PDB entry 8XHA | X-ray diffraction, 2.27 A resolution | chains A and B

== Chain A (and B) ==
Protein: 8-amino-7-oxononanoate synthase
Organism: Streptomyces albogriseolus 1-36
Notes: EC 2.3.1.47; chain B of this document is another copy of the same molecule, construct and numbering; everything in this record applies to it too
UniProtKB: A0A6B9KSL0 (A0A6B9KSL0_STRAO); residue numbers follow UniProt; this construct covers 11-405
Chain sequence (401 residues; each row starts with the number of its first residue):
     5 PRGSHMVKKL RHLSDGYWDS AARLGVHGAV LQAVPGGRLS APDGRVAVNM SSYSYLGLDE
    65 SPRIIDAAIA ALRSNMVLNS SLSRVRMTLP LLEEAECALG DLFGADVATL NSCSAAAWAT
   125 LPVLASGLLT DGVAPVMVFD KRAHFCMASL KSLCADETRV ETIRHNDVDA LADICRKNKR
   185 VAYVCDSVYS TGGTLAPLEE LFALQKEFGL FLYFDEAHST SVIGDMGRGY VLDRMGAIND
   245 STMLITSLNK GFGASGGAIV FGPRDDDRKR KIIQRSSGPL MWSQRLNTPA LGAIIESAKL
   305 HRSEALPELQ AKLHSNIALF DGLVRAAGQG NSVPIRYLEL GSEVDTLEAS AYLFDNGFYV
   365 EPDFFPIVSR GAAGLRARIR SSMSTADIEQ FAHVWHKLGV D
Differences from the reference sequence: expression tag (5-9); initiating methionine (10)
Small-molecule neighbours:
  - PGU (N-({3-hydroxy-2-methyl-5-[(phosphonooxy)methyl]pyridin-4-yl}methyl)-L-glutamic acid): Tyr-57, Ser-116, Cys-117, Ser-118, His-148, Cys-150, Asp-190, Ser-194, Asp-219, Ala-221, His-222, Ser-251, Asn-253, Lys-254, Gly-260, Glu-365, Arg-380, Arg-382
  - pyridoxal phosphate (PLP): Trp-286, Ser-287, Gln-288

== How chain A and chain B interact ==
Residue-residue contacts (183):
  Arg-6(A) / Ala-129(B)
  Arg-6(A) / Ser-130(B)  hydrogen bond (side chain-backbone)
  Arg-6(A) / Ala-138(B)
  Arg-6(A) / Glu-161(B)  salt bridge
  Arg-15(A) / Leu-132(B)
  Asp-19(A) / Arg-279(B)
  Trp-22(A) / Val-89(B)  hydrophobic
  Trp-22(A) / Arg-279(B)
  Trp-22(A) / Met-285(B)  hydrophobic
  Asp-23(A) / Arg-279(B)  salt bridge
  Val-30(A) / Arg-90(B)
  His-31(A) / Val-89(B)
  His-31(A) / Arg-90(B)  hydrogen bond
  Gly-32(A) / Val-89(B)  hydrogen bond (backbone-backbone)
  Gly-32(A) / Arg-90(B)  hydrogen bond (backbone-backbone)
  Ala-33(A) / Arg-90(B)
  Ala-33(A) / Met-91(B)
  Ala-33(A) / Thr-92(B)  hydrogen bond (backbone-backbone)
  Val-34(A) / Thr-92(B)
  Val-34(A) / Pro-94(B)  hydrophobic
  Val-34(A) / Glu-97(B)
  Leu-35(A) / Met-91(B)
  Leu-35(A) / Thr-92(B)  hydrogen bond (backbone-backbone)
  Leu-35(A) / Leu-93(B)
  Leu-35(A) / Pro-94(B)
  Gln-36(A) / Asn-79(B)
  Gln-36(A) / Leu-93(B)
  Gln-36(A) / Pro-94(B)
  Ala-37(A) / Leu-93(B)
  Leu-43(A) / Met-91(B)  hydrophobic
  Asn-53(A) / Leu-86(B)
  Ser-55(A) / Leu-86(B)
  Ser-56(A) / Ser-85(B)
  Tyr-57(A) / Ser-84(B)
  Tyr-57(A) / Ser-85(B)  hydrogen bond (backbone-backbone)
  Tyr-57(A) / Leu-86(B)
  Tyr-57(A) / Arg-289(B)  hydrogen bond
  Ser-58(A) / Ser-85(B)
  Asp-63(A) / Met-80(B)
  Asp-63(A) / Val-81(B)
  Asp-63(A) / Ser-85(B)
  Ile-69(A) / Leu-76(B)  hydrophobic
  Ile-69(A) / Met-80(B)
  Ile-69(A) / Leu-82(B)
  Ala-72(A) / Leu-76(B)  hydrophobic
  Ile-73(A) / Ile-73(B)  hydrophobic
  Ile-73(A) / Leu-76(B)  hydrophobic
  Ile-73(A) / Arg-77(B)
  Leu-76(A) / Ile-69(B)  hydrophobic
  Leu-76(A) / Ala-72(B)  hydrophobic
  Leu-76(A) / Ile-73(B)  hydrophobic
  Arg-77(A) / Ile-73(B)
  Arg-77(A) / Arg-77(B)
  Asn-79(A) / Gln-36(B)  hydrogen bond
  Met-80(A) / Ile-69(B)
  Val-81(A) / Ala-37(B)  hydrophobic
  Val-81(A) / Asp-63(B)
  Leu-82(A) / Gly-257(B)
  Leu-82(A) / Ala-258(B)  hydrophobic
  Leu-82(A) / Ser-259(B)
  Leu-82(A) / Ala-297(B)  hydrophobic
  Ser-84(A) / Tyr-57(B)
  Ser-85(A) / Ser-55(B)
  Ser-85(A) / Ser-56(B)
  Ser-85(A) / Tyr-57(B)  hydrogen bond (backbone-backbone)
  Ser-85(A) / Ser-58(B)
  Ser-85(A) / Asp-63(B)  hydrogen bond
  Leu-86(A) / Asn-53(B)
  Leu-86(A) / Ser-55(B)
  Leu-86(A) / Ser-56(B)
  Leu-86(A) / Tyr-57(B)
  Val-89(A) / Trp-22(B)  hydrophobic
  Val-89(A) / His-31(B)
  Val-89(A) / Gly-32(B)  hydrogen bond (backbone-backbone)
  Arg-90(A) / Val-30(B)
  Arg-90(A) / His-31(B)  hydrogen bond
  Arg-90(A) / Gly-32(B)  hydrogen bond (backbone-backbone)
  Arg-90(A) / Ala-33(B)
  Arg-90(A) / Tyr-363(B)
  Arg-90(A) / Glu-365(B)  salt bridge
  Arg-90(A) / Pro-366(B)  hydrogen bond (side chain-backbone)
  Arg-90(A) / Asp-367(B)  salt bridge
  Arg-90(A) / Ile-371(B)
  Arg-90(A) / Arg-380(B)
  Met-91(A) / Ala-33(B)
  Met-91(A) / Leu-35(B)  hydrophobic
  Met-91(A) / Leu-43(B)  hydrophobic
  Met-91(A) / Tyr-363(B)  hydrophobic
  Thr-92(A) / Ala-33(B)  hydrogen bond (backbone-backbone)
  Thr-92(A) / Val-34(B)
  Thr-92(A) / Leu-35(B)  hydrogen bond (backbone-backbone)
  Leu-93(A) / Leu-35(B)
  Leu-93(A) / Gln-36(B)
  Leu-93(A) / Ala-37(B)
  Pro-94(A) / Val-34(B)  hydrophobic
  Pro-94(A) / Leu-35(B)
  Pro-94(A) / Gln-36(B)
  Glu-97(A) / Val-34(B)
  Asn-115(A) / Asn-115(B)
  Asn-115(A) / Ser-116(B)
  Asn-115(A) / Gln-288(B)
  Ser-116(A) / Asn-115(B)
  Ser-116(A) / Ser-287(B)
  Ser-116(A) / Gln-288(B)
  Ser-118(A) / Trp-122(B)
  Ser-118(A) / Trp-286(B)
  Ser-118(A) / Ser-287(B)  hydrogen bond
  Trp-122(A) / Ser-118(B)
  Trp-122(A) / Trp-122(B)  hydrophobic
  Trp-122(A) / Cys-150(B)
  Trp-122(A) / Ser-153(B)
  Trp-122(A) / Leu-154(B)  hydrophobic
  Pro-126(A) / Val-11(B)
  Ser-130(A) / Val-11(B)
  Ser-130(A) / Lys-13(B)
  Leu-132(A) / Val-11(B)  hydrophobic
  Leu-132(A) / Lys-12(B)
  Leu-132(A) / Arg-15(B)
  His-148(A) / Trp-286(B)
  Phe-149(A) / Ser-281(B)
  Phe-149(A) / Trp-286(B)
  Cys-150(A) / Trp-122(B)
  Cys-150(A) / Trp-286(B)  hydrophobic
  Ser-153(A) / Trp-122(B)  hydrogen bond
  Ser-153(A) / Leu-157(B)
  Leu-154(A) / Trp-122(B)  hydrophobic
  Ser-156(A) / Ser-156(B)
  Ser-156(A) / Leu-157(B)
  Ser-156(A) / Asp-160(B)  hydrogen bond
  Leu-157(A) / Ser-153(B)
  Leu-157(A) / Ser-156(B)
  Leu-157(A) / Leu-157(B)  hydrophobic
  Asp-160(A) / Pro-5(B)
  Asp-160(A) / Ser-8(B)
  Asp-160(A) / Met-10(B)
  Asp-160(A) / Ser-156(B)  hydrogen bond
  Glu-161(A) / Met-10(B)
  Glu-161(A) / Val-11(B)  hydrogen bond (side chain-backbone)
  Glu-161(A) / Lys-13(B)  salt bridge
  Asn-253(A) / Gln-288(B)  hydrogen bond
  Gly-257(A) / Leu-82(B)
  Ala-258(A) / Leu-82(B)  hydrophobic
  Ser-259(A) / Leu-82(B)
  Ser-259(A) / Gln-288(B)
  Ser-259(A) / Asn-291(B)
  Gly-260(A) / Gln-288(B)  hydrogen bond (backbone-side chain)
  Ile-276(A) / Arg-15(B)  hydrogen bond (backbone-side chain)
  Arg-279(A) / Asp-19(B)  salt bridge
  Arg-279(A) / Trp-22(B)
  Arg-279(A) / Asp-23(B)  salt bridge
  Ser-280(A) / Arg-15(B)  hydrogen bond
  Ser-281(A) / His-9(B)  hydrogen bond
  Ser-281(A) / Phe-149(B)
  Met-285(A) / Trp-22(B)  hydrophobic
  Trp-286(A) / Ser-118(B)
  Trp-286(A) / His-148(B)
  Trp-286(A) / Phe-149(B)
  Trp-286(A) / Cys-150(B)  hydrophobic
  Ser-287(A) / Ser-116(B)
  Ser-287(A) / Ser-118(B)  hydrogen bond
  Gln-288(A) / Asn-115(B)
  Gln-288(A) / Ser-116(B)
  Gln-288(A) / Ser-251(B)
  Gln-288(A) / Asn-253(B)
  Gln-288(A) / Ser-259(B)
  Gln-288(A) / Gly-260(B)  hydrogen bond (side chain-backbone)
  Arg-289(A) / Tyr-57(B)  hydrogen bond
  Arg-289(A) / Asn-253(B)
  Asn-291(A) / Ser-259(B)
  Asn-291(A) / Asn-291(B)  hydrogen bond
  Asn-291(A) / Ala-294(B)
  Pro-293(A) / Pro-293(B)  hydrophobic
  Ala-294(A) / Asn-291(B)
  Ala-297(A) / Leu-82(B)  hydrophobic
  Tyr-363(A) / Leu-86(B)  hydrophobic
  Tyr-363(A) / Arg-90(B)
  Glu-365(A) / Leu-86(B)
  Glu-365(A) / Arg-90(B)  salt bridge
  Pro-366(A) / Arg-90(B)  hydrogen bond (backbone-side chain)
  Asp-367(A) / Arg-90(B)  salt bridge
  Pro-370(A) / Arg-279(B)
  Ile-371(A) / Arg-90(B)
  Arg-380(A) / Arg-90(B)
Interface residues without a listed pair, chain A (87 interface residues in all): Ile-68, Ser-87, Cys-117, Ala-119, Val-127, Ser-251, Gly-261
Interface residues without a listed pair, chain B (92 interface residues in all): Gly-7, Ser-87, Cys-117, Ala-119, Thr-162, Gly-261, Lys-275

== In short ==
Chain A and chain B form an interface of 87 and 92 residues respectively; the contacts include 32 hydrogen
bonds and 9 salt bridges. Among the polar pairs are Arg-6(A)/Glu-161(B), Asp-23(A)/Arg-279(B) and
Arg-90(A)/Glu-365(B). Bound to chain A: compound PGU and pyridoxal phosphate.
Chain A and chain B are both 8-amino-7-oxononanoate synthase (Streptomyces albogriseolus 1-36); the structure,
Crystal structure of alpha-Oxoamine Synthase Alb29 with PLP cofactor and L-glutamate, was determined by X-ray
diffraction, deposited together with 8I7U, 8XHD and 8XHK.
